Entry 7C97 (electron microscopy, 3.68 A resolution); this record covers chains H and C of the 11 polymer chains in the assembly.

[Chain H]
Molecule: 63-nt DNA strand
Sequence (63 nucleotides; numbered 3 to 65; the number before each row is that of its first residue):
     3 AACAAAATGA TTGACAAAAG TGTTAAATTG TGCTATAATG GGAGCTGTCA CGGATGCAGG
    63 GGA

[Chain C]
Molecule: DNA-directed RNA polymerase subunit beta
From: Escherichia coli (strain K12)
Notes: EC 2.7.7.6
UniProtKB: P0A8V2 (RPOB_ECOLI); numbering as in UniProt (aligned over 1-1342)
Sequence (1342 residues; each row starts with the number of its first residue):
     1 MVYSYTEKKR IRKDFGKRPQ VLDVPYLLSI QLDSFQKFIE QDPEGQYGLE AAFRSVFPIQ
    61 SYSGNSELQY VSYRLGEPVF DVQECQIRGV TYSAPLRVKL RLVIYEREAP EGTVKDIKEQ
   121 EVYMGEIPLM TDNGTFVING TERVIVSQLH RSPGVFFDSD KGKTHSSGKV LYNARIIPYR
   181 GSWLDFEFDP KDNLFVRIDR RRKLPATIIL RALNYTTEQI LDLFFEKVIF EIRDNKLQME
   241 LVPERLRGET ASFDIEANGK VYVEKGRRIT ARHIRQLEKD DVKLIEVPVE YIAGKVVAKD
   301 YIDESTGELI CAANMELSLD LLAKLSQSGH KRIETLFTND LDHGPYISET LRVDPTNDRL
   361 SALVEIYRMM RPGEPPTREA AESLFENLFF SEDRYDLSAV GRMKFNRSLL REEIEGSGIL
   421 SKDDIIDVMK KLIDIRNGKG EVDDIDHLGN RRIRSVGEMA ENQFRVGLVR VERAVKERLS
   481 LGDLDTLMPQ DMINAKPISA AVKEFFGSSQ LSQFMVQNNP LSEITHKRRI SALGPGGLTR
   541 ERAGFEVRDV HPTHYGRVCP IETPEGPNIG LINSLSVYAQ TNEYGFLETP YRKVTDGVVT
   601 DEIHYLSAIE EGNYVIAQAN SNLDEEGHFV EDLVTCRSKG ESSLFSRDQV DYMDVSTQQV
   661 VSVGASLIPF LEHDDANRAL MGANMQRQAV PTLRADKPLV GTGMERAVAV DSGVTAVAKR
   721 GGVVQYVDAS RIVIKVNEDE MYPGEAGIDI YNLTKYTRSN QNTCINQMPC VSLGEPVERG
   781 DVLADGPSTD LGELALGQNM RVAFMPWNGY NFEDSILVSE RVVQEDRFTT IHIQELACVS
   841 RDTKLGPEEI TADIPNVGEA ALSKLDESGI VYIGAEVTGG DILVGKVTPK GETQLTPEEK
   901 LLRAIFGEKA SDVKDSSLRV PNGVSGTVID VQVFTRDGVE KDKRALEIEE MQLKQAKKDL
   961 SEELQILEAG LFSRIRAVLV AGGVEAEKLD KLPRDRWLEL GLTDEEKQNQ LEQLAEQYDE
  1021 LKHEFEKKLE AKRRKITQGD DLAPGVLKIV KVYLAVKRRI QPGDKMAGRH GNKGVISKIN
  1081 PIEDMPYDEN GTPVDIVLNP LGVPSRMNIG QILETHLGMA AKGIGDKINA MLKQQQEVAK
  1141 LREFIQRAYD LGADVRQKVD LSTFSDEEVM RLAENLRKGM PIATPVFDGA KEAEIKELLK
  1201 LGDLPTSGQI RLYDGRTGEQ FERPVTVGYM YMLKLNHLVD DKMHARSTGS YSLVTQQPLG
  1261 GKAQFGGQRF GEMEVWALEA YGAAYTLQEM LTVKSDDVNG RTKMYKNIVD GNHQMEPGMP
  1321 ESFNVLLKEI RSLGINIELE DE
Unresolved in the structure: 1-2
Construct notes: engineered mutation Val516 (Asp in P0A8V2)
Swiss-Prot annotation at these positions:
  - modified residue (N6-acetyllysine): Lys1022, Lys1200
  - mutagenesis: Ile561 (I561S: Resistant to antibiotics salinamide A and B), Ile569 (I569S: Resistant to antibiotics salinamide A and B), Ala665 (A665E: Resistant to antibiotics salinamide A and B), Asp675 (D675A/G: Resistant to antibiotics salinamide A and B), Asn677 (N677H/K: Resistant to antibiotics salinamide A and B), Leu680 (L680M: Resistant to antibiotics salinamide A and B), Glu813 (E813K: Disrupts the enzyme's active center)

[Interface between chain H and chain C]
Pairs across the interface - 17 pairs, chain H then chain C:
  DG43(H) - Tyr367(C)  hydrogen bond to the base
  DG43(H) - Arg371(C)  hydrogen bond to the base
  DG43(H) - Glu374(C)  hydrogen bond to the base
  DA45(H) - Arg371(C)  base contact
  DC47(H) - Gly181(C)  base contact
  DC47(H) - Ser182(C)  base contact
  DC47(H) - Asp199(C)  base contact
  DT48(H) - Trp183(C)  base contact
  DT48(H) - Asp199(C)  base contact
  DG49(H) - Arg151(C)  base contact
  DG49(H) - Arg175(C)  sugar contact
  DG49(H) - Trp183(C)  phosphate contact
  DG49(H) - Arg200(C)  salt bridge to the phosphate
  DG49(H) - Leu538(C)  base contact
  DG49(H) - Arg542(C)  phosphate contact
  DG49(H) - Val547(C)  base contact
  DT50(H) - Arg542(C)  salt bridge to the phosphate
Also at the interface, not in a pair above, chain H (8 interface residues in all): DG42, DA52
Also at the interface, not in a pair above, chain C (16 interface residues in all): Lys163, Ile445, Glu546

[Overview]
8 residues of chain H face 16 of chain C across their interface; the contacts include 3 hydrogen bonds and 2
salt bridges. Among the polar pairs are DG43(H)-Tyr367(C), DG43(H)-Arg371(C) and DG43(H)-Glu374(C). UniProt
lists 7 mutagenesis sites on chain C.
Here chain H is a 63-nt DNA strand and chain C is DNA-directed RNA polymerase subunit beta (Escherichia coli
(strain K12)). Entry 7C97 (Cryo-EM structure of an Escherichia coli RNAP-promoter open complex (RPo) with
SspA) was determined by electron microscopy.
